PDB entry 8GJ1 | electron microscopy, 3.00 A resolution | chains H and I of the 10 polymer chains in the assembly

Chain H (and I):
Name: Beta sliding clamp
Source organism: Escherichia coli K-12
Notes: chain I of this document is another copy of the same molecule, construct and numbering; everything in this record applies to it too
UniProtKB: P0A988 (DPO3B_ECOLI); numbering as in UniProt (aligned over 1-366)
Chain sequence (366 residues; each row starts with the number of its first residue):
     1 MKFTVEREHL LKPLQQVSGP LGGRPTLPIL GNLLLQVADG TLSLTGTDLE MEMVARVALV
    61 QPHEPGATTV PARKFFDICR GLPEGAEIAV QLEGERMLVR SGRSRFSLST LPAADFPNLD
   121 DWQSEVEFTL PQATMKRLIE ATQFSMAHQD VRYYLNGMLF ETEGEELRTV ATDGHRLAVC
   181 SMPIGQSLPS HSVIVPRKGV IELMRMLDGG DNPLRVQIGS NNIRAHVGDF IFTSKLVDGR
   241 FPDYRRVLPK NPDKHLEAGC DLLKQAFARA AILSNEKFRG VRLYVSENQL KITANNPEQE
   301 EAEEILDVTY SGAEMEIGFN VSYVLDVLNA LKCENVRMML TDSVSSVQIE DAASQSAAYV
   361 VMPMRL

Interface between chain H and chain I:
Contacting residue pairs (22):
  Lys74(H) - Asn296(I)
  Lys74(H) - Glu298(I)  salt bridge
  Lys74(H) - Glu300(I)  salt bridge
  Asp77(H) - Ile272(I)
  Gly81(H) - Arg269(I)
  Leu82(H) - Arg269(I)
  Arg96(H) - Glu298(I)  hydrogen bond (side chain-backbone)
  Arg96(H) - Gln299(I)
  Arg103(H) - Gln289(I)
  Arg103(H) - Ile305(I)
  Ser104(H) - Glu303(I)
  Ser104(H) - Glu304(I)  hydrogen bond
  Arg105(H) - Ala302(I)
  Arg105(H) - Glu303(I)  salt bridge
  Phe106(H) - Arg269(I)
  Phe106(H) - Glu301(I)
  Phe106(H) - Ala302(I)  hydrophobic
  Phe106(H) - Glu304(I)
  Ser107(H) - Leu273(I)
  Ser107(H) - Glu300(I)
  Ser107(H) - Glu301(I)  hydrogen bond (backbone-backbone)
  Ser109(H) - Glu300(I)  hydrogen bond
Other interface residues (no listed pair), chain H (13 interface residues in all): Ile78, Pro83

Summary:
The chain H/chain I interface involves 13 residues from each chain, with 4 hydrogen bonds and 3 salt bridges.
Among the polar pairs are Lys74(H)-Glu298(I), Lys74(H)-Glu300(I) and Arg105(H)-Glu303(I).
Chain H and chain I are both Beta sliding clamp (Escherichia coli K-12); the structure, E. coli clamp loader
with open clamp on primed template DNA (form 2), was determined by electron microscopy (same publication as
8GIY, 8GIZ, 8GJ0, 8GJ2 and 8GJ3).
